PDB entry 1WS7 | X-ray diffraction, 1.90 A resolution | chains B and D of the 4 polymer chains in the assembly

Chain B (and D):
Molecule: Mavicyanin
Organism: Cucurbita pepo
Notes: chain D of this document is another copy of the same molecule, construct and numbering; everything in this record applies to it too
UniProtKB: P80728 (MAVI_CUCPE); residues 2-109 here correspond to UniProt positions 1-108 (UniProt number = residue number - 1)
Amino-acid sequence (109 residues; each row starts with the number of its first residue):
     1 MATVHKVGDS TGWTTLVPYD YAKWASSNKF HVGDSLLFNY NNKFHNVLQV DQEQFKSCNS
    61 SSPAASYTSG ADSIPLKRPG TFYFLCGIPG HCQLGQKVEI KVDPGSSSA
Disordered / not traced: 104-109 (chain D: 106-109)
Differences from the reference sequence: initiating methionine (1)
Disulfides: Cys-58/Cys-92
Bound ions: Cu+: His-45, Cys-86, His-91, Gln-96

How chain B and chain D interact:
Contacting residue pairs (11; chain B residue first):
  Pro-63(B) with Ala-71(D)
  Ala-64(B) with Ala-71(D)
  Ala-65(B) with Ala-71(D)
  Ser-66(B) with Ser-69(D); Ala-71(D), hydrogen bond (backbone-backbone); Asp-72(D); Ser-73(D), hydrogen bond (backbone-backbone)
  Tyr-67(B) with Ser-73(D)
  Thr-68(B) with Tyr-67(D)
  Lys-77(B) with Met-1(D); Ala-2(D), hydrogen bond (side chain-backbone)
Other interface residues (no listed pair), chain B (8 interface residues in all): Ser-69
Other interface residues (no listed pair), chain D (9 interface residues in all): Leu-37, Lys-77

Summary:
Chain B and chain D form an interface of 8 and 9 residues respectively, with 3 hydrogen bonds. Among the polar
pairs are Lys-77(B)/Ala-2(D), Ser-66(B)/Ala-71(D) and Ser-66(B)/Ser-73(D). The Cu+ site is built by His-45(B),
Cys-86(B), His-91(B) and Gln-96(B).
Chain B and chain D are both Mavicyanin (Cucurbita pepo); the structure, Crystal Structure of Mavicyanin from
Cucurbita pepo medullosa (Zucchini), was determined by X-ray diffraction (same publication as 1WS8).
